Entry 7T6W (X-ray diffraction, 2.60 A resolution); this record covers chain A.

== Chain A ==
Protein: Chaetomium alpha glucosidase
Source organism: Chaetomium thermophilum var. thermophilum DSM 1495
Reference sequence: G0SFD1 (G0SFD1_CHATD); residues 30-809 here = UniProt positions 30-809
Sequence (819 residues; numbered -1 to 817; the number before each row is that of its first residue; numbers below 1 keep their minus sign (Met-1 is residue -1)):
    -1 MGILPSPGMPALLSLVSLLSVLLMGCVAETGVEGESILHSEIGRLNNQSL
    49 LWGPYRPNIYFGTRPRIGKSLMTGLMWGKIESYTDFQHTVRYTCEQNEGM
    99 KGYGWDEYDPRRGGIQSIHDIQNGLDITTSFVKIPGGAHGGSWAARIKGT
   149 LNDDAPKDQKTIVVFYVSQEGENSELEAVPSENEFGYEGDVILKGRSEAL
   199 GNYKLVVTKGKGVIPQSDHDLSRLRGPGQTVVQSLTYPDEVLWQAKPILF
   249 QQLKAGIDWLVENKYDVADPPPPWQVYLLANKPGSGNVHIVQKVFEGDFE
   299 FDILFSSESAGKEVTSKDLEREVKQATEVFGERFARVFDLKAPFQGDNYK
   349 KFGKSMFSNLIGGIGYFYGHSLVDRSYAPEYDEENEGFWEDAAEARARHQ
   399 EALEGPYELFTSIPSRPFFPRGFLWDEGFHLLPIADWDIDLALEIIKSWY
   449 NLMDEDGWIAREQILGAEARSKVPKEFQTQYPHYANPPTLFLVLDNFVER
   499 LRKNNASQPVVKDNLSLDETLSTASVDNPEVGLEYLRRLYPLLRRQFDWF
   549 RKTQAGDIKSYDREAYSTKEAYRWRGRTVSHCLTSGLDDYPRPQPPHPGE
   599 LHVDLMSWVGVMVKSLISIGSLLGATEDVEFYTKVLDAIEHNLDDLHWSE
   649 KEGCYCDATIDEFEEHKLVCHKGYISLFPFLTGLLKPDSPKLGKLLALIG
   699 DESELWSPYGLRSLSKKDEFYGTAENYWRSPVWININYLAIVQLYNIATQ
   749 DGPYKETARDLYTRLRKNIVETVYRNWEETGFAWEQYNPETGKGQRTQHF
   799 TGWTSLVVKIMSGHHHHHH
Unresolved in the structure: -1 to 35, 502-514, 814-817
Construct notes: initiating methionine (-1); expression tag (0-29, 810-817)
Cystine bridges: Cys654-Cys668

== In short ==
Chain A is Chaetomium alpha glucosidase (Chaetomium thermophilum var. thermophilum DSM 1495); the structure,
Crystal structure of Chaetomium Glucosidase I (apo), was determined by X-ray diffraction together with 7T66,
7T68 and 7T8V from the same study.
